PDB entry 8ISZ | electron microscopy, 3.27 A resolution | chains A and C of the 4 polymer chains in the assembly

Chain A:
Molecule: Piwi domain-containing protein
Source organism: Thermoflavifilum thermophilum
UniProt: A0A1I7NFD7 (A0A1I7NFD7_9BACT); numbering as in UniProt (aligned over 1-507)
Amino-acid sequence (507 residues; numbered 1 to 507; the number before each row is that of its first residue):
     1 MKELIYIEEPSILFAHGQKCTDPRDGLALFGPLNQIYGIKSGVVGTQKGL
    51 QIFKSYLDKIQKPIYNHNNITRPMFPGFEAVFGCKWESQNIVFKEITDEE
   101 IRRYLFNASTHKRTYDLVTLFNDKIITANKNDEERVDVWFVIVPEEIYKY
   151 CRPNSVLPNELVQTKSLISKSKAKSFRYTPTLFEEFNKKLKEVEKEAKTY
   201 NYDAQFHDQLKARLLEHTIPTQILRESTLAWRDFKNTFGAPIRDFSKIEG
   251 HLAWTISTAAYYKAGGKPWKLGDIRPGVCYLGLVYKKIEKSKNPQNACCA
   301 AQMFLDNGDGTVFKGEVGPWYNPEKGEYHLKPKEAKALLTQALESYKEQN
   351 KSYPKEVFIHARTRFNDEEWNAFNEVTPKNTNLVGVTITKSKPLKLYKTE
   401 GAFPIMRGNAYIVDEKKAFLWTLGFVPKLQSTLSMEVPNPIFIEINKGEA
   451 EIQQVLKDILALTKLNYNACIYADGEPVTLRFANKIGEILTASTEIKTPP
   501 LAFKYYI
Not modelled in the structure: 158-199

Chain C:
Molecule: 21-nt RNA strand
Sequence (21 nucleotides; each row starts with the number of its first residue):
     1 UGAGGUAGUAGGUUGUAUAGU

Chain A / chain C interface:
Residue-residue contacts - 11 pairs, chain A then chain C:
  Glu324(A) with U9(C), phosphate contact; A10(C), phosphate contact
  Gly326(A) with A10(C), hydrogen bond to the phosphate
  Glu327(A) with A10(C), phosphate contact
  Leu423(A) with G2(C), phosphate contact
  Ser434(A) with G2(C), phosphate contact
  Met435(A) with U1(C), base contact; G2(C), sugar contact
  Asn439(A) with G2(C), phosphate contact; A3(C), hydrogen bond to the phosphate
  Ile471(A) with U1(C), phosphate contact
Also at the interface, not in a pair above, chain A (14 interface residues in all): Lys325, Lys395, Leu433, Val437, Pro438, Arg481

In short:
The interface between chain A and chain C involves 14 residues on one side and 5 on the other; the contacts
include 2 hydrogen bonds. Polar contacts include Gly326(A)-A10(C) and Asn439(A)-A3(C).
Here chain A is Piwi domain-containing protein (Thermoflavifilum thermophilum) and chain C is a 21-nt RNA
strand. Entry 8ISZ (Cryo-EM structure of Crt-SPARTA-gRNA-tDNA monomer) was determined by electron microscopy
(same publication as 8IT1, 8ISY, 8IT0 and 8K9G).
